7KGV - chains A and D of the 3 polymer chains in the assembly; structure by X-ray diffraction, 3.40 A resolution.

== Chain A ==
Protein: Sodium-coupled neutral amino acid transporter 9
Source organism: Danio rerio
Reference sequence: Q08BA4 (S38A9_DANRE); numbering as in UniProt (aligned over 1-549)
Amino-acid sequence (549 residues; numbered 1 to 549; the number before each row is that of its first residue):
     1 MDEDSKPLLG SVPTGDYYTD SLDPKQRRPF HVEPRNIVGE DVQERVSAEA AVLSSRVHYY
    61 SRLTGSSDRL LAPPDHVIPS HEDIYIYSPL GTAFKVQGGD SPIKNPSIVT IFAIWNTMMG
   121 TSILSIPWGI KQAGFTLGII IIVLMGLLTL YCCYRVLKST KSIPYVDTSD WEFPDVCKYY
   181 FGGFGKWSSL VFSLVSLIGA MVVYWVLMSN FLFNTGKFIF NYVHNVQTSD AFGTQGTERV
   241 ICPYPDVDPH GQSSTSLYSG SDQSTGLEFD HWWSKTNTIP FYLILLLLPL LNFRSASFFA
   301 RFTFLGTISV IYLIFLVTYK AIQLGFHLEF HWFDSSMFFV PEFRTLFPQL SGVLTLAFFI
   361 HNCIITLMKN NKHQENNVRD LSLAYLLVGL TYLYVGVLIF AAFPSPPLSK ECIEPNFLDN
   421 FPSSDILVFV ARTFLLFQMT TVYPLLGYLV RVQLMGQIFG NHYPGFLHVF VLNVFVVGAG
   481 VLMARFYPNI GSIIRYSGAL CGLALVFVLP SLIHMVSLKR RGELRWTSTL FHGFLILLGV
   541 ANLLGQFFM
Not modelled in the structure: 1-79, 84-103, 160-175, 222-236, 247-267, 288-296, 371-377, 454-467, 520-526
Disulfides: Cys242-Cys412
Sequence notes: engineered mutation Gln227 (Asn in Q08BA4), Gln235 (Asn in Q08BA4), Gln252 (Asn in Q08BA4), Gln263 (Asn in Q08BA4)
UniProt features mapped onto this chain:
  - region: Thr117 to Ser122 (Important for arginine binding and amino acid transport)
  - motif: Arg432 to Val442 (CARC motif), Leu445 to Arg451 (CRAC motif)
  - binding site (arginine): Ser122
  - mutagenesis: Val77 (V77W: Increases arginine transport. Deacreases affinity for arginine; when associated with W-81 and F-87), Pro79 (P79A: Loss of L-arginine-enhanced L-leucine transport; when associated with A-80; A-81; A-82 and A-85), Ser80 (S80A: Loss of L-arginine-enhanced L-leucine transport; when associated with A-79; A-81; A-82 and A-85), His81 (H81A: Loss of L-arginine-enhanced L-leucine transport; when associated with A-79; A-80; A-82 and A-85; H81W: Increases arginine transport. Deacreases affinity for arginine ...), Glu82 (E82A: Loss of L-arginine-enhanced L-leucine transport; when associated with A-79; A-80; A-81 and A-85), Tyr85 (Y85A: Loss of L-arginine-enhanced L-leucine transport; when associated with A-79; A-80; A-81 and A-82), Tyr87 (Y87F: Increases arginine transport. Deacreases affinity for arginine; when associated with W-77 and W-81), Met118 (M118A: Loss of arginine transport), Met119 (M119A: Loss of arginine transport)
From the paper describing this entry:
  - contacts within the chain: Ser80-Thr117 (backbone contact), Ser80-Glu82 (hydrogen bond), His81-Met118 (backbone contact), His81-Met119 (backbone contact)
  - mutagenesis - V77W, H81W, Y87F: increased catalytic activity
  - mutagenesis - P79A/S80A/H81A/E82A/Y85A: abolished catalytic activity

== Chain D ==
Protein: Monoclonal antibody Fab heavy chain
Source organism: Mus musculus
Notes: antibody fragment or engineered binder
Amino-acid sequence (219 residues; numbered 1 to 219; the number before each row is that of its first residue; X marks 1 residue of unknown identity (built as UNK)):
     1 QIQLVQSGPK LSKPGATDKI SCAAGGYSFT DYVMNWVKAS PLKGLEWNGS INTSNGATTY
    61 ISAFKGAGSH SVDSSASTAA QQLSALKAAD TAVYFCARNF RGNGAMDYWG QGTSVTVSSA
   121 KTTAPSVYPL EVSAAXATGS SVTLGCLVKG YFPEPCTLTW NSGSLSSGVH TFPAVLASDL
   181 YTLSSSVTVT SSTWPSQSIT CNVAHPASST KVDKKIEPA
Not modelled in the structure: 134-136
Disulfides: Cys22-Cys96, Cys146-Cys201

== How chain A and chain D interact ==
Residue-residue contacts - 26 pairs, chain A then chain D:
  Arg239(A) - Asn103(D)  hydrogen bond
  Cys242(A) - Phe100(D)
  Cys242(A) - Arg101(D)
  Tyr244(A) - Ser28(D)
  Tyr244(A) - Asp31(D)
  Tyr244(A) - Tyr32(D)
  Pro245(A) - Asp31(D)
  Ser335(A) - Ala57(D)
  Ser335(A) - Thr58(D)
  Ser336(A) - Ala57(D)
  Ser336(A) - Thr58(D)
  Ser336(A) - Thr59(D)
  Met337(A) - Val33(D)  hydrophobic
  Met337(A) - Ser50(D)
  Met337(A) - Ile51(D)
  Met337(A) - Asn52(D)
  Met337(A) - Ala57(D)  hydrogen bond (backbone-backbone)
  Met337(A) - Thr58(D)  hydrogen bond (backbone-backbone)
  Met337(A) - Thr59(D)
  Met337(A) - Arg101(D)  hydrogen bond (backbone-side chain)
  Phe338(A) - Thr59(D)
  Phe338(A) - Arg101(D)
  Leu408(A) - Arg101(D)
  Ser409(A) - Arg101(D)
  Glu411(A) - Asn55(D)
  Cys412(A) - Arg101(D)
Other interface residues (no listed pair), chain A (14 interface residues in all): Pro243, Val340
Other interface residues (no listed pair), chain D (16 interface residues in all): Asn35, Gly102

== Overview ==
The interface between chain A and chain D involves 14 residues on one side and 16 on the other; the contacts
include 4 hydrogen bonds. Among the polar pairs are Arg239(A)-Asn103(D), Met337(A)-Arg101(D) and
Met337(A)-Ala57(D). From the paper: V77W, H81W and Y87F of chain A increase catalytic activity; contacts
within the chain involving Ser80(A), Thr117(A) and Glu82(A) among others.
Chain A is Sodium-coupled neutral amino acid transporter 9 (Danio rerio) and chain D is Monoclonal antibody
Fab heavy chain (Mus musculus); the structure, Crystal structure of sodium-coupled neutral amino acid
transporter SLC38A9 in the N-terminal plugged form, was determined by X-ray diffraction.
